Entry 6UBL (X-ray diffraction, 1.50 A resolution); this record covers chains A and B.

== Chain A (and B) ==
Name: DynF
From: Micromonospora chersina
Notes: chain B of this document is another copy of the same molecule, construct and numbering; everything in this record applies to it too
UniProt: B2BM43 (B2BM43_9ACTN); residues 1-210 here = UniProt positions 1-210
Chain sequence (211 residues; numbered 0 to 210; the number before each row is that of its first residue; numbering starts at 0):
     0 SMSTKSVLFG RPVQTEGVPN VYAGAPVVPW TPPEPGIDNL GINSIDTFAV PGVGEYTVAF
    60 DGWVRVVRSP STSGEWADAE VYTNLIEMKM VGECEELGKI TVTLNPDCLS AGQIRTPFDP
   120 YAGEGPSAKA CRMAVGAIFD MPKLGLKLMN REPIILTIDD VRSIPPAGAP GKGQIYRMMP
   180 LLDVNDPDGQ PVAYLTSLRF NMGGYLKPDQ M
Sequence notes: expression tag (0)

== Interface between chain A and chain B ==
Residue-residue contacts - 68 pairs, chain A then chain B:
  Ser0(A) with Asp187(B), hydrogen bond
  Met1(A) with Asp187(B)
  Val6(A) with Ser5(B)
  Leu7(A) with Arg150(B); Asp187(B)
  Gly9(A) with Arg150(B), hydrogen bond (backbone-side chain)
  Arg10(A) with Asp187(B), hydrogen bond (side chain-backbone); Gly188(B); Gln189(B)
  Pro11(A) with Arg150(B); Asp187(B)
  Ala48(A) with Phe117(B), hydrophobic
  Tyr81(A) with Gln189(B); Pro190(B)
  Gln112(A) with Pro179(B); Tyr193(B), hydrogen bond
  Arg114(A) with Pro50(B); Met177(B); Tyr193(B)
  Pro116(A) with Arg176(B); Met177(B), hydrophobic
  Phe117(A) with Ala48(B), hydrophobic; Tyr193(B), hydrophobic; Thr195(B)
  Asp118(A) with Arg176(B), salt bridge
  Glu123(A) with Arg176(B), salt bridge
  Ala129(A) with Arg176(B)
  Arg131(A) with Glu151(B), salt bridge; Tyr175(B), hydrogen bond (side chain-backbone); Met177(B), hydrogen bond (side chain-backbone)
  Arg150(A) with Ser0(B); Leu7(B); Gly9(B), hydrogen bond (side chain-backbone); Pro11(B)
  Glu151(A) with Arg131(B), salt bridge; Ile154(B)
  Pro152(A) with Pro152(B)
  Ile154(A) with Glu151(B)
  Thr156(A) with Tyr175(B)
  Asp158(A) with Tyr175(B), hydrogen bond; Arg176(B), salt bridge
  Gln173(A) with Tyr175(B)
  Tyr175(A) with Tyr120(B), hydrogen bond; Thr156(B); Asp158(B), hydrogen bond; Gln173(B)
  Arg176(A) with Pro116(B); Asp118(B), salt bridge; Pro119(B); Tyr120(B); Glu123(B), salt bridge; Ala129(B); Asp158(B), salt bridge
  Met177(A) with Arg131(B), hydrogen bond (backbone-side chain)
  Pro179(A) with Gln112(B); Arg131(B)
  Asp187(A) with Ser0(B), hydrogen bond; Met1(B), hydrogen bond (side chain-backbone); Arg10(B), hydrogen bond (backbone-side chain); Pro11(B)
  Gly188(A) with Arg10(B)
  Gln189(A) with Arg10(B); Thr71(B); Glu79(B); Tyr81(B), hydrogen bond
  Pro190(A) with Tyr81(B)
  Tyr193(A) with Gln112(B), hydrogen bond; Phe117(B), hydrophobic
Other interface residues (no listed pair), chain A (43 interface residues in all): Ser5, Phe8, Pro50, Glu54, Glu79, Thr115, Pro119, Ala121, Ala133, Thr195
Other interface residues (no listed pair), chain B (43 interface residues in all): Val6, Phe8, Glu54, Arg114, Ala133

== Overview ==
The chain A/chain B interface involves 43 residues from each chain, with 16 hydrogen bonds and 8 salt bridges.
Among the polar pairs are Asp118(A)-Arg176(B), Glu123(A)-Arg176(B) and Arg131(A)-Glu151(B).
Chain A and chain B are both DynF (Micromonospora chersina); the structure, Structure of DynF from the
Dynemicin Biosynthesis Pathway of Micromonospora chersina, was determined by X-ray diffraction (same
publication as 7ML6 and 7MSY).
